1SG8 - chains A and B; structure by X-ray diffraction, 2.30 A resolution.

== Chain A ==
Name: thrombin
Source organism: Homo sapiens
Notes: fragment: thrombin light chain (A)
Reference sequence: P00734 (THRB_HUMAN); residues 1-14 here correspond to UniProt positions 336-349 (UniProt number = residue number + 335)
Chain sequence (36 residues; each row starts with the number of its first residue; a row labelled like 14A-14N holds insertion residues (14A, then the next letters in order)):
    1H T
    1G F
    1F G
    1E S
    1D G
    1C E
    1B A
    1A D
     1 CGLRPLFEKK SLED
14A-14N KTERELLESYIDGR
Disordered / not traced: 1H, 1G, 1F, 1E, 1D, 1C, 14L-14N
Curated features (UniProtKB/Swiss-Prot):
  - site: Arg14N (Cleavage)

== Chain B ==
Name: thrombin
Source organism: Homo sapiens
Notes: EC 3.4.21.5; fragment: thrombin heavy chain (B)
Reference sequence: P00734 (THRB_HUMAN); the construct lacks a stretch of the UniProt sequence and is renumbered around it, so the offset changes along the chain: 16-36 = UniProt 364-384; 37-60 = UniProt 386-409; 61-77 = UniProt 419-435; 78-97 = UniProt 437-456; 7 more segments
Chain sequence (259 residues; row label = number of the first residue in the row; note: 2 numbers in that range are skipped by the numbering (no residue carries them; nothing is unmodelled there); a row labelled like 60A-60I holds insertion residues (60A, then the next letters in order)):
    16 IVEGSDAEIG MSPWQVMLFR K
   36A S
    37 PQELLCGASL ISDRWVLTAA HCLL
60A-60I YPPWDKNFT
    61 ENDLLVRIGK HSRTRYE
   77A A
    78 NIEKISMLEK IYIHPRYNWR
   97A E
    98 NLDRDIALMK LKKPVAFSDY IHPVCLPDRE TA
129A-129C ASL
   130 LQAGYKGRVT GWGNLKETW
148A-148F TANVGK
   150 GQPSVLQVVN LPIVERPVCK DSTRIRITDN MFCAG
  184A Y
   185 KP
186A-186D DEGK
   187 RGDACEGDSG GPFVMKSP
204A-204B FN
   205 NRWYQMGIVS WGE
   219 GCD
  221A R
   222 DGKYGFYTHV FRLKKWIQKV IDQFGE
Disordered / not traced: 148A-148F, 246-247
Differences from the reference sequence: engineered mutation Ala77A (Arg436 in P00734)
Curated features (UniProtKB/Swiss-Prot):
  - region: Ala183 to Val200 (High affinity receptor-binding region which is also known as the TP508 peptide)
  - active site (Charge relay system): His57, Asp102, Ser195
  - glycosylation: Asn60G (N-linked (GlcNAc...) (complex) asparagine)
Disulfides: Cys42-Cys58, Cys168-Cys182, Cys191-Cys220
Covalent attachments: N-acetylglucosamine (NAG) linked to Asn60G
Bound ions: Na+: Arg221A, Lys224
From the paper describing this entry:
  - Na+ coordination: Arg221A, Lys224
  - Na+ coordination through a water molecule: Tyr184A, Asp221, Gly223
  - mutagenesis - T172A (10-fold), R187A (10-fold), D189A (30-fold), S214A (10-fold), E217A (30-fold), D222A (30-fold), G223A (10-fold), K224A, Y225A (30-fold): decreased binding to Na+
  - allosteric site: Asp189, Glu217, Asp222, Tyr225
  - disease-associated variants - R187Q, K224T: decreased binding to Na+ (citing earlier work)
  - contacts within the chain: Thr172-Glu217 (hydrogen bond), Thr172-Ile174, Arg187-Asp222, His57-Ser195 (hydrogen bond), Glu217-Lys224 (hydrogen bond), Asp189-Asp221 (hydrogen bond)
  - mutagenesis - D221A: unchanged binding to Na+
  - mutagenesis - D189A, D221A: decreased catalytic activity on Na+
  - catalytic residues: His57, Ser195
  - specificity-determining residues: Glu192 (proposed by the authors, not directly observed)

== How chain A and chain B interact ==
Residue-residue contacts (56; chain A residue first):
  Cys1(A) with Pro120(B); Val121(B); Cys122(B), disulfide; Arg206(B), hydrogen bond (backbone-side chain)
  Asp1A(A) with His119(B), salt bridge; Arg206(B)
  Ala1B(A) with Arg206(B), hydrogen bond (backbone-side chain)
  Gly2(A) with Trp29(B); Pro120(B), hydrogen bond (backbone-backbone); Cys122(B), hydrogen bond (backbone-side chain); Asn205(B); Arg206(B); Trp207(B), hydrogen bond (backbone-backbone)
  Leu3(A) with His119(B), hydrogen bond (backbone-side chain); Asn205(B); Arg206(B)
  Arg4(A) with Gly25(B); Met26(B), hydrogen bond (side chain-backbone); Pro28(B); Trp29(B); Arg137(B); Trp207(B)
  Pro5(A) with Ser115(B); Asp116(B); His119(B)
  Leu6(A) with Asp116(B); Tyr117(B), hydrophobic
  Phe7(A) with Ile24(B); Gly25(B); Met26(B)
  Glu8(A) with Lys202(B), salt bridge; Asn205(B); Trp207(B), hydrogen bond
  Lys9(A) with His119(B)
  Asp14(A) with Glu23(B); Met26(B); Arg137(B), salt bridge
  Lys14A(A) with Glu23(B), salt bridge
  Thr14B(A) with Arg137(B), hydrogen bond; Asn159(B), hydrogen bond
  Glu14C(A) with Arg137(B); Lys202(B), salt bridge
  Glu14E(A) with Lys135(B), salt bridge; Asn159(B), hydrogen bond; Tyr184A(B), hydrogen bond; Lys186D(B), salt bridge
  Leu14F(A) with Lys135(B); Gly136(B); Asn159(B); Trp207(B), hydrophobic
  Ser14I(A) with Gly133(B); Tyr134(B); Lys135(B), hydrogen bond (side chain-backbone)
  Tyr14J(A) with Tyr134(B), hydrophobic; Met201(B); Lys202(B), hydrogen bond (side chain-backbone)
Also at the interface, not in a pair above, chain A (20 interface residues in all): Leu14G
Also at the interface, not in a pair above, chain B (29 interface residues in all): Leu129C, Pro204, Asn204B
Inter-chain disulfides: Cys1(A)-Cys122(B)

== Summary ==
The interface between chain A and chain B involves 20 residues on one side and 29 on the other, with 1
disulfide bond, 14 hydrogen bonds and 7 salt bridges. Among the polar pairs are Asp1A(A)-His119(B),
Glu8(A)-Lys202(B) and Lys14A(A)-Glu23(B). From the paper: catalytic residues His57(B) and Ser195(B); T172A,
R187A and D189A of chain B, among others, reduce binding to Na+; 12 substitutions were tested in all.
Chain A is thrombin and chain B is thrombin, both from Homo sapiens; the structure, Crystal structure of the
procoagulant fast form of thrombin, was determined by X-ray diffraction together with 1SFQ, 1SGI and 1SHH from
the same study.
